Entry 6YRL (X-ray diffraction, 2.34 A resolution); this record covers chains A and C of the 4 polymer chains in the assembly.

[Chain A (and C)]
Protein: Centriole protein
Organism: Chlamydomonas reinhardtii
Notes: chain C of this document is another copy of the same molecule, construct and numbering; everything in this record applies to it too
UniProtKB: A9CQL4 (A9CQL4_CHLRE); residues 1-114 here correspond to UniProt positions 277-390 (UniProt number = residue number + 276)
Sequence (116 residues; row label = number of the first residue in the row; numbers below 1 keep their minus sign (Gly-1 is residue -1)):
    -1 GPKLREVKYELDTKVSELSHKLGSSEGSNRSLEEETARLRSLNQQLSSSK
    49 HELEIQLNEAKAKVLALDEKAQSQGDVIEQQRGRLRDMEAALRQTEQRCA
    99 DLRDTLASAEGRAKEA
Disordered / not traced: -1 to 6 (chain C: -1 to 9)
Modified / non-standard residues: Mse86 (selenomethionine; parent Met)
Construct notes: expression tag (-1 to 0)
Reported in the primary citation:
  - self-association interface (contacts with another copy of this molecule): Glu24, Arg28, Glu32, Arg36, Leu63, Arg101, Arg110

[How chain A and chain C interact]
Residue-residue contacts - 40 pairs, chain A then chain C:
  Asp10(A) - Asp10(C)  hydrogen bond (side chain-backbone)
  Val13(A) - Ser14(C)
  Ser14(A) - Val13(C)
  Ser14(A) - Ser17(C)
  Ser17(A) - Ser14(C)
  Ser17(A) - His18(C)
  His18(A) - Ser17(C)
  His18(A) - Gly21(C)
  His18(A) - Glu24(C)  salt bridge
  Gly21(A) - His18(C)
  Gly21(A) - Gly21(C)
  Gly21(A) - Ser22(C)  hydrogen bond (backbone-backbone)
  Ser22(A) - Gly21(C)  hydrogen bond (backbone-backbone)
  Ser22(A) - Ser22(C)
  Glu24(A) - His18(C)  salt bridge
  Arg28(A) - Ser22(C)  hydrogen bond
  Ser29(A) - Ser29(C)  hydrogen bond
  Glu32(A) - Ser29(C)  hydrogen bond
  Glu32(A) - Glu33(C)
  Glu33(A) - Glu33(C)
  Arg36(A) - Glu33(C)  salt bridge
  Arg36(A) - Arg36(C)
  Ala98(A) - Arg101(C)  hydrogen bond (backbone-side chain)
  Arg101(A) - Arg101(C)
  Arg101(A) - Asp102(C)  salt bridge
  Asp102(A) - Arg101(C)  salt bridge
  Asp102(A) - Ala105(C)
  Ala105(A) - Asp102(C)
  Ala105(A) - Ala105(C)  hydrophobic
  Ala105(A) - Ser106(C)
  Ser106(A) - Ala105(C)
  Ser106(A) - Gly109(C)
  Gly109(A) - Ser106(C)
  Gly109(A) - Gly109(C)
  Gly109(A) - Arg110(C)
  Arg110(A) - Gly109(C)
  Arg110(A) - Glu113(C)  salt bridge
  Lys112(A) - Arg110(C)
  Glu113(A) - Arg110(C)
  Glu113(A) - Glu113(C)
Also at the interface, not in a pair above, chain A (26 interface residues in all): Leu20, Gly25, Ser26, Glu108
Also at the interface, not in a pair above, chain C (22 interface residues in all): Leu20, Gly25, Arg28, Ala114

[Overview]
26 residues of chain A and 22 residues of chain C are in contact; the contacts include 7 hydrogen bonds and 6
salt bridges. Polar pairs include His18(A)-Glu24(C), Arg36(A)-Glu33(C) and Arg101(A)-Asp102(C). From the
paper: a self-association interface involving Glu24(A), Arg28(A) and Glu32(A) among others.
Chain A and chain C are both Centriole protein (Chlamydomonas reinhardtii); the structure, Structure of the
Chlamydomonas reinhardtii SAS-6 coiled-coil domain, C2 crystal form, was determined by X-ray diffraction (same
publication as 6Z26, 6YRN and 6YS4).
